8Z4J - chains J and N of the 13 polymer chains in the assembly; structure by electron microscopy, 2.97 A resolution.

== Chain J ==
Name: Protein structure
Chain sequence (200 residues; each row starts with the number of its first residue):
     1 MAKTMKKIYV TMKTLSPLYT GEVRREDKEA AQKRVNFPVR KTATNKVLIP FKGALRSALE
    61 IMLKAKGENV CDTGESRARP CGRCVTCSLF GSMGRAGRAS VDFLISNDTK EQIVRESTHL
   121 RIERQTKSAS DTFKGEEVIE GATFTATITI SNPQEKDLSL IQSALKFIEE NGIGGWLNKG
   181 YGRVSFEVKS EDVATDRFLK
Disordered / not traced: 1-2
Ion coordination: Zn2+: Cys71, Cys81, Cys84, Cys87

== Chain N ==
Molecule: 60-nt RNA strand
Sequence (60 nucleotides; row label = number of the first residue in the row; numbers below 1 keep their minus sign (G-19 is residue -19)):
   -19 GAACAGAAGA ACACCUAAAC GCGAAGCGCA CCUAAUUUCG AAUCCAGCAU GAGAAGCUAA
Disordered / not traced: -19 to -17, -11 to 8, 38-40

== Chain J / chain N interface ==
Pairs across the interface - 14 pairs, chain J then chain N:
  Asn36(J) - A14(N)  hydrogen bond to the sugar
  Asn36(J) - A15(N)  base contact
  Phe37(J) - A15(N)  base contact
  Phe37(J) - U16(N)  base contact
  Arg77(J) - A21(N)  hydrogen bond to the sugar
  Arg77(J) - A22(N)  hydrogen bond to the sugar
  Met93(J) - U23(N)  base contact
  Thr118(J) - A14(N)  base contact
  Asp131(J) - A15(N)  base contact
  Thr132(J) - U13(N)  hydrogen bond to the base
  Thr132(J) - A14(N)  sugar contact
  Phe133(J) - A14(N)  sugar contact
  Phe133(J) - A15(N)  base contact
  Lys134(J) - A14(N)  hydrogen bond to the sugar
Interface residues without a listed pair, chain J (11 interface residues in all): Gln32, Leu120

== Summary ==
Chain J and chain N form an interface of 11 and 7 residues respectively, with 5 hydrogen bonds. Among the
polar pairs are Thr132(J)-U13(N), Asn36(J)-A14(N) and Arg77(J)-A21(N). Cys71(J), Cys81(J), Cys84(J) and
Cys87(J) coordinate Zn2+.
Chain J is Protein structure and chain N is a 60-nt RNA strand; the structure, Cryo-EM structure of CTR-bound
type VII CRISPR-Cas complex at substrate-engaged state II, was determined by electron microscopy (same
publication as 8YHD, 8YHE, 8Z4L, 8Z99, 8Z9C and 8Z9E).
